PDB entry 7M4I | X-ray diffraction, 2.00 A resolution | chains A and P of the 4 polymer chains in the assembly

== Chain A ==
Molecule: DNA polymerase lambda
Source organism: Homo sapiens
Notes: EC 2.7.7.7, 4.2.99.-
UniProt: Q9UGP5 (DPOLL_HUMAN); residue numbers follow UniProt; this construct covers 242-464, 470-575
Amino-acid sequence (329 residues; row label = number of the first residue in the row; note: 5 numbers in that range are skipped by the numbering (no residue carries them; nothing is unmodelled there)):
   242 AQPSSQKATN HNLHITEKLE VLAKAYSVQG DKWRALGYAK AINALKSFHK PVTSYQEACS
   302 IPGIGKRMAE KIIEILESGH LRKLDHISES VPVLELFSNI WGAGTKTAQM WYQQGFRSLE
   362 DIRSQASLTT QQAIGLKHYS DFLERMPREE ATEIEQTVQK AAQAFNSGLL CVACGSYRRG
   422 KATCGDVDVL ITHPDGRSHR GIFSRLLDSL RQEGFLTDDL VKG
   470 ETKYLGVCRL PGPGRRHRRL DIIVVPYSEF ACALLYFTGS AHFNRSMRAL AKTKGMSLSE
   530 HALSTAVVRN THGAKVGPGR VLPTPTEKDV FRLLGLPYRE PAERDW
Not modelled in the structure: 242-251, 540
Construct notes: conflict Lys463 (Ser in Q9UGP5), Gly464 (Gln in Q9UGP5), Thr471 (Gln in Q9UGP5); engineered mutation Ala543 (Cys in Q9UGP5)
Metal / ion sites: Na+ site 1: Cys300, Ile302, Ile305 (shared with 1 residue of chain D); Na+ site 2: Ser339, Ile341, Ala344 (shared with DA5(P) of chain P); Mn2+ site 1: Asp382, His486; Mn2+ site 2: Asp427, Asp429 (together with pyrophosphate) (shared with DC7(P) of chain P); Mn2+ site 3: Asp429, Asp490 (shared with DC7(P) of chain P)
Ligand contacts: pyrophosphate (PPV): Arg386, Gly416, Ser417, Arg420, Cys425, Gly426, Asp427, Asp429

== Chain P ==
Molecule: 7-nt DNA strand
Sequence (7 nucleotides; row label = number of the first residue in the row):
     1 CAGTACC
Metal / ion sites: Na+: DA5 (shared with Ser339(A), Ile341(A), Ala344(A) of chain A); Mn2+ site 1: DC7 (together with pyrophosphate) (shared with Asp427(A), Asp429(A) of chain A)

== How chain A and chain P interact ==
Pairs across the interface (28; chain A residue first):
  Ile341(A) - DA5(P)  phosphate contact
  Trp342(A) - DA5(P)  hydrogen bond to the phosphate
  Trp342(A) - DC6(P)  hydrogen bond to the phosphate
  Gly343(A) - DT4(P)  phosphate contact
  Gly343(A) - DA5(P)  hydrogen bond to the phosphate
  Ala344(A) - DT4(P)  phosphate contact
  Ala344(A) - DA5(P)  hydrogen bond to the phosphate
  Gly345(A) - DT4(P)  hydrogen bond to the phosphate
  Gly345(A) - DA5(P)  phosphate contact
  Thr346(A) - DT4(P)  hydrogen bond to the phosphate
  Lys347(A) - DG3(P)  phosphate contact
  Lys347(A) - DT4(P)  hydrogen bond to the phosphate
  Thr348(A) - DG3(P)  phosphate contact
  Thr348(A) - DT4(P)  hydrogen bond to the phosphate
  Arg420(A) - DC7(P)  phosphate contact
  Asp427(A) - DC7(P)  phosphate contact
  Asp429(A) - DC6(P)  phosphate contact
  Asp429(A) - DC7(P)  phosphate contact
  Arg488(A) - DC6(P)  salt bridge to the phosphate
  Asp490(A) - DC6(P)  sugar contact
  Tyr505(A) - DC6(P)  hydrogen bond to the base
  Tyr505(A) - DC7(P)  hydrogen bond to the base
  Phe506(A) - DC7(P)  sugar contact
  Thr507(A) - DC7(P)  phosphate contact
  Gly508(A) - DC7(P)  phosphate contact
  Ser509(A) - DC7(P)  sugar contact
  Ala510(A) - DC7(P)  sugar contact
  Asn513(A) - DC7(P)  hydrogen bond to the base
Interface residues without a listed pair, chain A (23 interface residues in all): Gly416, Leu474, Arg517

== In short ==
23 residues of chain A face 5 of chain P across their interface; the contacts include 11 hydrogen bonds and 1
salt bridge. Among the polar pairs are Tyr505(A)-DC6(P), Tyr505(A)-DC7(P) and Asn513(A)-DC7(P). Ligands of
chain A: pyrophosphate.
Here chain A is DNA polymerase lambda (Homo sapiens) and chain P is a 7-nt DNA strand. Entry 7M4I (DNA
Polymerase Lambda, dCTP:At Mn2+ Product State Ternary Complex, 420 min) was determined by X-ray diffraction
(same publication as 7M43, 7M44, 7M45, 7M46, 7M47, 7M48 and 12 further entries).
